PDB entry 6EN4 | X-ray diffraction, 3.08 A resolution | chains C and D of the 4 polymer chains in the assembly

# Chain C
Molecule: Splicing factor 3B subunit 1
Organism: Homo sapiens
Notes: engineered mutation(s): deletion 1-452
UniProt: O75533 (SF3B1_HUMAN); residues 453-1304 here = UniProt positions 453-1304
Chain sequence (852 residues; each row starts with the number of its first residue):
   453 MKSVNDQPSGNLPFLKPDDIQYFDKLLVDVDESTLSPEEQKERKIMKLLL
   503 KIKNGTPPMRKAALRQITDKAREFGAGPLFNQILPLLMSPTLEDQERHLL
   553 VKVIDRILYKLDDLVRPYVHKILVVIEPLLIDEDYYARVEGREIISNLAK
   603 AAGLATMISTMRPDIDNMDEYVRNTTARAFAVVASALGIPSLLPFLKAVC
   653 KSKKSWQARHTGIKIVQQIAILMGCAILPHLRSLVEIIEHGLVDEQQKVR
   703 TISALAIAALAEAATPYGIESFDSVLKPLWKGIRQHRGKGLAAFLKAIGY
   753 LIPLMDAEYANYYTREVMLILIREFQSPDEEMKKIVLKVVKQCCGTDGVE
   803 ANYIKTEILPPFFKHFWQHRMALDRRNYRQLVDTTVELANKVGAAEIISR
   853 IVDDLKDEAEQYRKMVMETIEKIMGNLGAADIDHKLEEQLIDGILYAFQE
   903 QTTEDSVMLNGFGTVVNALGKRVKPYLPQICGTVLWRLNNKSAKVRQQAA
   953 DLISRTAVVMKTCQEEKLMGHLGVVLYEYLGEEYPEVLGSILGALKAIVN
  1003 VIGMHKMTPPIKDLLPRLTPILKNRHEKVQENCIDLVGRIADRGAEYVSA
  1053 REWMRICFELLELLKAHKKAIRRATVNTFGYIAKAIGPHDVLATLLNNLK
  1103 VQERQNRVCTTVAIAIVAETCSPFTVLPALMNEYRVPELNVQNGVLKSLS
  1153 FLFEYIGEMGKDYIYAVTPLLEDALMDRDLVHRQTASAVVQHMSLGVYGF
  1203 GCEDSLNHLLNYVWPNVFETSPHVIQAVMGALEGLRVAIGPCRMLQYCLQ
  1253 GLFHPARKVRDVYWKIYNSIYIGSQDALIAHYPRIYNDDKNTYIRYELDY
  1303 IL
Unresolved in the structure: 453-462
Residues lining bound ligands: BGZ ([(2S,3S,4E,6S,7R,10R)-3,7-dimethyl-2-[(2E,4E,6S)-6-methyl-7-[(2R,3R)-3-[(2R,3S)-3-oxidanylpentan-2-yl]oxiran-2-yl]hepta-2,4-dien-2-yl]-7,10-bis(oxidanyl)-12-oxidanylidene-1-oxacyclododec-4-en-6-yl] ethanoate): Leu1066, Lys1067, Ala1068, Lys1071, Arg1074, Arg1075, Val1078, Asn1079, Val1110, Val1114, Phe1153, Tyr1157
Swiss-Prot annotation at these positions:
  - region: Gly529 to Arg568 (Interaction with SF3B14), Gln547 to His550 (Interaction with PHF5A), Glu1156, Tyr1157 (Interaction with PHF5A)
  - site: Pro469 (Interaction with RNA), Tyr587 (Interaction with RNA), Glu592 (Interaction with PHF5A), Lys602 (Interaction with SF3B3), Cys677 (Interaction with SF3B3), Cys1035 (Interaction with RNA), Tyr1049 (Interaction with RNA), Leu1141 (Interaction with RNA), Glu1205 (Interaction with SF3B3)
  - modified residue: Ser488 (Phosphoserine), Lys554 (N6-acetyllysine), Lys562 (N6-acetyllysine)
  - mutagenesis: Lys700 (K700E: Does not affect the stability of the SF3B complex interaction with U2AF65. Does not decrease the affinity to RNA)
Reported in the primary citation:
  - binding site for BGZ: Lys1071, Arg1074, Arg1075, Val1078, Val1110, Val1114, Phe1153, Tyr1157
  - mutagenesis - R1074H: decreased binding to BGZ
  - mutagenesis - R1074H: increased growth in response to BGZ
  - conformationally variable residues (side-chain flip): Lys1071, Arg1074, Arg1075, Val1078, Val1114

# Chain D
Molecule: PHD finger-like domain-containing protein 5A
Organism: Homo sapiens
Notes: engineered mutation(s): deletion 99-110
UniProt: Q7RTV0 (PHF5A_HUMAN); residues 1-98 here = UniProt positions 1-98
Chain sequence (108 residues; numbered -9 to 98; the number before each row is that of its first residue; numbers below 1 keep their minus sign (Gly-9 is residue -9)):
    -9 GPLGSPGSRAMAKHHPDLIFCRKQAGVAIGRLCEKCDGKCVICDSYVRPC
    41 TLVRICDECNYGSYQGRCVICGGPGVSDAYYCKECTIQEKDRDGCPKIVN
    91 LGSSKTDL
Unresolved in the structure: -9 to 5
Differences from the reference sequence: expression tag (-9 to 0)
Ion coordination: Zn2+ site 1: Cys11, Cys46, Cys49, Cys85; Zn2+ site 2: Cys23, Cys58, Cys61; Zn2+ site 3: Cys30, Cys33, Cys72, Cys75
Residues lining bound ligands: BGZ ([(2S,3S,4E,6S,7R,10R)-3,7-dimethyl-2-[(2E,4E,6S)-6-methyl-7-[(2R,3R)-3-[(2R,3S)-3-oxidanylpentan-2-yl]oxiran-2-yl]hepta-2,4-dien-2-yl]-7,10-bis(oxidanyl)-12-oxidanylidene-1-oxacyclododec-4-en-6-yl] ethanoate): Gly28, Asp34, Tyr36, Val37, Arg38
Reported in the primary citation:
  - binding site for BGZ: Tyr36, Val37, Arg38
  - mutagenesis - Y36A: decreased binding to BGZ
  - mutagenesis - Y36C: increased growth in response to BGZ

# Interface between chain C and chain D
Pairs across the interface - 39 pairs, chain C then chain D:
  Lys468(C) - Thr96(D)
  Lys505(C) - Ser94(D)
  Gly507(C) - Ser94(D)  hydrogen bond (backbone-side chain)
  Thr508(C) - Leu91(D)
  Thr508(C) - Gly92(D)
  Pro509(C) - Leu91(D)
  Arg512(C) - Lys95(D)
  Gln547(C) - Tyr51(D)  hydrogen bond (side chain-backbone)
  Gln547(C) - Ser53(D)
  Gln547(C) - Tyr54(D)
  Gln547(C) - Lys95(D)
  Glu548(C) - Thr96(D)
  His550(C) - Glu48(D)  salt bridge
  His550(C) - Tyr51(D)
  Leu551(C) - Lys95(D)
  Lys554(C) - Glu48(D)
  Tyr588(C) - Tyr51(D)
  Tyr588(C) - Gly52(D)
  Tyr588(C) - Gln55(D)
  Glu592(C) - Tyr51(D)  hydrogen bond
  Glu1029(C) - Glu24(D)
  His1069(C) - Glu24(D)
  His1069(C) - Lys25(D)
  Lys1071(C) - Asp27(D)  salt bridge
  Phe1153(C) - Val37(D)  hydrophobic
  Glu1156(C) - Ser35(D)  hydrogen bond
  Glu1156(C) - Val37(D)
  Glu1156(C) - Arg38(D)
  Glu1156(C) - Glu74(D)
  Tyr1157(C) - Arg38(D)  hydrogen bond (backbone-side chain)
  Ile1158(C) - Arg38(D)
  His1194(C) - Glu74(D)  salt bridge
  Leu1197(C) - Glu74(D)
  Leu1197(C) - Ile77(D)
  Leu1197(C) - Gln78(D)
  Tyr1200(C) - Ile77(D)  hydrophobic
  Glu1235(C) - Gln78(D)
  Glu1235(C) - Lys80(D)
  Gly1236(C) - Gln78(D)
Also at the interface, not in a pair above, chain C (35 interface residues in all): Pro510, Glu545, Asp546, Val591, Lys1070, Arg1074, Gly1159, Gln1193, Gly1232, Val1239
Also at the interface, not in a pair above, chain D (26 interface residues in all): Gly28, Tyr36, Ser67, Asn90, Ser93
The authors on this interface:
  - pairs named by the authors: Glu48(D)-His550(C), Glu48(D)-Lys554(C), Tyr51(D)-Gln547(C), Tyr54(D)-Gln547(C)

# Overview
35 residues of chain C and 26 residues of chain D are in contact, with 5 hydrogen bonds and 3 salt bridges.
Polar contacts include His550(C)-Glu48(D), Lys1071(C)-Asp27(D) and His1194(C)-Glu74(D). The paper describes
contacts between Glu48(D) and His550(C), Glu48(D) and Lys554(C) and Tyr51(D) and Gln547(C) among others. From
the paper: a binding site for BGZ at Lys1071(C), Arg1074(C) and Tyr36(D) among others; R1074H of chain C
reduces binding to BGZ; 3 substitutions were tested in all.
Chain C is Splicing factor 3B subunit 1 and chain D is PHD finger-like domain-containing protein 5A, both from
Homo sapiens; the structure, SF3b core in complex with a splicing modulator, was determined by X-ray
diffraction.
